Entry 8AYX (electron microscopy, 2.50 A resolution); this record covers chains A and C of the 3 polymer chains in the assembly.

Chain A:
Name: Capsid protein, VP1
Source organism: Human poliovirus 3
UniProt: Q84895 (Q84895_9ENTO); residues 1-300 here correspond to UniProt positions 579-878 (UniProt number = residue number + 578)
Amino-acid sequence (300 residues; numbered 1 to 300; the number before each row is that of its first residue):
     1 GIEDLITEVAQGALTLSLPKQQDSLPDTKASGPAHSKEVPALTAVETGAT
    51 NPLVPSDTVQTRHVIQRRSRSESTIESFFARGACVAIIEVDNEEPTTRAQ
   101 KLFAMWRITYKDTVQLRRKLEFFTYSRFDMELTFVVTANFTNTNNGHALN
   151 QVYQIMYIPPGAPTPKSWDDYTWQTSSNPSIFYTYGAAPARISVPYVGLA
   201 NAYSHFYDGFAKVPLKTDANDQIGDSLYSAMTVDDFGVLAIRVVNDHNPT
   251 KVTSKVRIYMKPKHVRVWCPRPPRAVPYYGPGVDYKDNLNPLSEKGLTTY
Unresolved in the structure: 1-65
Construct notes: engineered mutation Met-105 (Thr683 in Q84895), Leu-132 (Phe710 in Q84895)
Ligand contacts:
  - glutathione (GSH): Ile-87, Trp-168, Asp-169, Asp-170, Tyr-171, Trp-173, Gln-174, Arg-242, Arg-257
  - YM2 (1-[(3S)-5-[4-[(E)-ethoxyiminomethyl]phenoxy]-3-methyl-pentyl]-3-pyridin-4-yl-imidazolidin-2-one): Ile-108, Thr-109, Tyr-110, Lys-111, Phe-128, Met-130, Leu-132, Ile-155, Tyr-157, Pro-179, Ser-180, Ile-181, Ile-192, Val-194, Val-197, Tyr-203, Ser-204, His-205, Phe-236, Leu-239
From the paper describing this entry:
  - binding site for glutathione: Arg-257

Chain C:
Name: Capsid protein, VP3
Source organism: Human poliovirus 3
UniProt: Q84895 (Q84895_9ENTO); residues 1-238 here correspond to UniProt positions 341-578 (UniProt number = residue number + 340)
Amino-acid sequence (238 residues; each row starts with the number of its first residue):
     1 GLPVLNTPGSNQYLTSDNYQSPCAIPEFDVTPPIDIPGEVKNMMELAEID
    51 TMIPLNLENTKRNTMDMYRVTLSDSADLSQPILCFSLSPASDPRLSHTML
   101 GEVLNYYTHWAGSLKFTFLFCGSMMATGKILVAYAPPGAQPPTSRKEAML
   151 GTHVIWDLGLQSSCTMVVPWISNVTYRQTTQDSFTEGGYISMFYQTRIVV
   201 PLSTPKSMSMLGFVSACNDFSVRLLRDTTHISQSALPQ
Construct notes: engineered mutation Tyr-19 (His359 in Q84895), Phe-85 (Leu425 in Q84895)
Ligand contacts: glutathione (GSH): Gln-233, Ser-234, Ala-235, Leu-236
From the paper describing this entry:
  - binding site for glutathione: Ser-234, Ala-235, Leu-236
  - conformationally variable residues (order/disorder transition): Gln-238

Chain A / chain C interface:
Residue-residue contacts (116; chain A residue first):
  Arg-68(A) / Ala-111(C)
  Arg-68(A) / Tyr-176(C)
  Arg-68(A) / Asp-219(C)  hydrogen bond (side chain-backbone)
  Arg-68(A) / Ser-221(C)
  Ser-69(A) / Ser-221(C)  hydrogen bond (backbone-side chain)
  Arg-70(A) / Asn-42(C)  hydrogen bond (backbone-side chain)
  Arg-70(A) / Met-44(C)
  Arg-70(A) / Glu-48(C)  salt bridge
  Arg-70(A) / Cys-217(C)
  Arg-70(A) / Asn-218(C)  hydrogen bond (side chain-backbone)
  Arg-70(A) / Phe-220(C)  hydrogen bond (side chain-backbone)
  Glu-72(A) / Tyr-107(C)  hydrogen bond (backbone-side chain)
  Glu-72(A) / Arg-223(C)
  Glu-72(A) / Leu-224(C)  hydrogen bond (side chain-backbone)
  Glu-72(A) / Leu-225(C)  hydrogen bond (side chain-backbone)
  Ser-73(A) / Asn-42(C)  hydrogen bond
  Ser-73(A) / Met-43(C)  hydrogen bond (backbone-backbone)
  Ser-73(A) / Met-44(C)
  Ser-73(A) / Tyr-107(C)
  Thr-74(A) / Lys-41(C)
  Thr-74(A) / Asn-42(C)
  Ile-75(A) / Val-40(C)
  Ile-75(A) / Lys-41(C)
  Ile-75(A) / Met-43(C)  hydrophobic
  Ser-77(A) / Leu-225(C)
  Phe-78(A) / Tyr-107(C)
  Phe-78(A) / Leu-225(C)  hydrophobic
  Gly-82(A) / Thr-15(C)  hydrogen bond (backbone-backbone)
  Asp-112(A) / Gln-233(C)  hydrogen bond (backbone-side chain)
  Asp-112(A) / Pro-237(C)
  Thr-113(A) / Gln-233(C)
  Val-114(A) / Ile-231(C)  hydrophobic
  Val-114(A) / Gln-233(C)
  Arg-118(A) / Glu-102(C)  salt bridge
  Arg-118(A) / Tyr-106(C)  hydrogen bond
  Arg-118(A) / Ile-231(C)
  Lys-119(A) / Tyr-106(C)
  Phe-122(A) / Met-99(C)  hydrophobic
  Phe-122(A) / Tyr-106(C)  hydrophobic
  Phe-123(A) / Val-40(C)  hydrophobic
  Phe-123(A) / Met-43(C)  hydrophobic
  Arg-127(A) / Val-30(C)
  Arg-127(A) / Thr-31(C)  hydrogen bond (side chain-backbone)
  Arg-127(A) / Pro-33(C)
  Glu-131(A) / Tyr-19(C)
  Glu-131(A) / Ser-21(C)
  Thr-133(A) / Tyr-13(C)
  Pro-179(A) / Ala-24(C)
  Pro-189(A) / Tyr-13(C)  hydrophobic
  Arg-191(A) / Tyr-13(C)
  Arg-191(A) / Asp-17(C)  salt bridge
  Arg-191(A) / Ser-21(C)
  Ile-192(A) / Ser-21(C)
  Ile-192(A) / Pro-22(C)
  Ser-193(A) / Ser-21(C)  hydrogen bond
  Ser-193(A) / Pro-22(C)  hydrogen bond (backbone-backbone)
  Ser-193(A) / Cys-23(C)
  Ser-193(A) / Ala-24(C)  hydrogen bond (backbone-backbone)
  Pro-195(A) / Cys-23(C)
  Tyr-196(A) / Phe-28(C)
  Tyr-196(A) / Val-30(C)  hydrophobic
  Val-197(A) / Phe-28(C)  hydrophobic
  Gly-198(A) / Thr-31(C)  hydrogen bond (backbone-side chain)
  Leu-199(A) / Thr-31(C)
  Ala-200(A) / Thr-31(C)
  Asn-201(A) / Thr-31(C)
  Asn-201(A) / Pro-32(C)  hydrogen bond (side chain-backbone)
  Asn-201(A) / Ile-34(C)
  Tyr-259(A) / Tyr-13(C)
  Lys-261(A) / Asp-17(C)  hydrogen bond (side chain-backbone)
  Arg-266(A) / Glu-39(C)  salt bridge
  Val-267(A) / Glu-39(C)
  Val-267(A) / Val-40(C)  hydrogen bond (backbone-backbone)
  Trp-268(A) / Ile-36(C)  hydrogen bond (side chain-backbone)
  Trp-268(A) / Gly-38(C)
  Trp-268(A) / Glu-39(C)
  Cys-269(A) / Pro-37(C)
  Cys-269(A) / Gly-38(C)  hydrogen bond (backbone-backbone)
  Pro-270(A) / Gly-38(C)
  Pro-270(A) / Val-40(C)
  Pro-270(A) / Leu-46(C)  hydrophobic
  Arg-271(A) / Met-99(C)
  Pro-273(A) / Met-99(C)
  Pro-273(A) / Glu-102(C)
  Asn-290(A) / Asn-63(C)
  Pro-291(A) / Asn-63(C)
  Leu-292(A) / Arg-62(C)  hydrogen bond (backbone-side chain)
  Leu-292(A) / Asn-63(C)  hydrogen bond (backbone-side chain)
  Leu-292(A) / His-97(C)
  Ser-293(A) / Leu-57(C)
  Ser-293(A) / Arg-62(C)
  Glu-294(A) / Leu-57(C)
  Glu-294(A) / Asn-59(C)
  Glu-294(A) / Arg-62(C)
  Lys-295(A) / Leu-57(C)  hydrogen bond (backbone-backbone)
  Lys-295(A) / Glu-58(C)
  Lys-295(A) / Arg-94(C)
  Gly-296(A) / Arg-94(C)  hydrogen bond (backbone-side chain)
  Leu-297(A) / Leu-55(C)
  Leu-297(A) / Glu-58(C)  hydrogen bond (backbone-side chain)
  Leu-297(A) / Ile-82(C)
  Leu-297(A) / Leu-83(C)
  Leu-297(A) / Cys-84(C)  hydrogen bond (backbone-backbone)
  Thr-298(A) / Pro-81(C)
  Thr-298(A) / Ile-82(C)
  Thr-299(A) / Cys-84(C)
  Thr-299(A) / Arg-94(C)  hydrogen bond (backbone-side chain)
  Tyr-300(A) / Cys-84(C)
  Tyr-300(A) / Phe-85(C)
  Tyr-300(A) / Ser-86(C)  hydrogen bond (backbone-side chain)
  Tyr-300(A) / Arg-94(C)
  Tyr-300(A) / Pro-141(C)  hydrophobic
  Tyr-300(A) / Pro-142(C)  hydrogen bond (side chain-backbone)
  Tyr-300(A) / Tyr-189(C)  hydrophobic
  Tyr-300(A) / Ile-190(C)
  Tyr-300(A) / Ser-191(C)
Interface residues without a listed pair, chain A (62 interface residues in all): Arg-81, Ile-87, Gln-115, Tyr-125, Val-135, Ala-188, Val-194, Ala-202, Pro-272, Tyr-278
Interface residues without a listed pair, chain C (76 interface residues in all): Asn-11, Ser-16, Asn-18, Ile-25, Asn-56, Met-67, Pro-93, Gly-112, Thr-175, Val-222, Asp-227, Thr-228, His-230, Ser-232, Leu-236

Overview:
62 residues of chain A face 76 of chain C across their interface; the contacts include 32 hydrogen bonds and 4
salt bridges. Polar contacts include Arg-70(A)/Glu-48(C), Arg-118(A)/Glu-102(C) and Arg-191(A)/Asp-17(C). From
the paper: a binding site for glutathione at Arg-257(A) and Ser-234(C) among others; conformational
variability at Gln-238(C).
Chain A is Capsid protein, VP1 and chain C is Capsid protein, VP3, both from Human poliovirus 3; the
structure, Poliovirus type 3 (strain Saukett) stabilised virus-like particle (PV3 SC8) in complex with GSH and
GPP3, was determined by electron microscopy, deposited together with 8AYY and 8AYZ.
